PDB entry 5TEZ | X-ray diffraction, 1.70 A resolution | chains C and A of the 5 polymer chains in the assembly

# Chain C
Protein: Gly-ile-leu-gly-phe-val-phe-thr-leu
Chain sequence (9 residues; numbered 1 to 9; the number before each row is that of its first residue):
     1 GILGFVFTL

# Chain A
Protein: HLA class I histocompatibility antigen, A-2 alpha chain
From: Homo sapiens
UniProt: P01892 (1A02_HUMAN); residues 1-275 here correspond to UniProt positions 25-299 (UniProt number = residue number + 24)
Chain sequence (275 residues; row label = number of the first residue in the row):
     1 GSHSMRYFFT SVSRPGRGEP RFIAVGYVDD TQFVRFDSDA ASQRMEPRAP WIEQEGPEYW
    61 DGETRKVKAH SQTHRVDLGT LRGYYNQSEA GSHTVQRMYG CDVGSDWRFL RGYHQYAYDG
   121 KDYIALKEDL RSWTAADMAA QTTKHKWEAA HVAEQLRAYL EGTCVEWLRR YLENGKETLQ
   181 RTDAPKTHMT HHAVSDHEAT LRCWALSFYP AEITLTWQRD GEDQTQDTEL VETRPAGDGT
   241 FQKWAAVVVP SGQEQRYTCH VQHEGLPKPL TLRWE
Cystine bridges: Cys101-Cys164, Cys203-Cys259
Reported in the primary citation:
  - conformationally variable residues (side-chain flip): Gln155

# Chain C / chain A interface
Pairs across the interface (39; chain C residue first):
  Gly1(C) - Tyr7(A)  hydrogen bond (backbone-side chain)
  Gly1(C) - Glu63(A)
  Gly1(C) - Tyr159(A)
  Gly1(C) - Trp167(A)
  Gly1(C) - Tyr171(A)  hydrogen bond (backbone-side chain)
  Ile2(C) - Tyr7(A)  hydrophobic
  Ile2(C) - Glu63(A)  hydrogen bond (backbone-side chain)
  Ile2(C) - Lys66(A)  hydrogen bond (backbone-side chain)
  Ile2(C) - Val67(A)
  Ile2(C) - His70(A)
  Ile2(C) - Tyr99(A)
  Ile2(C) - Tyr159(A)
  Leu3(C) - Lys66(A)
  Leu3(C) - His70(A)
  Leu3(C) - Arg97(A)
  Leu3(C) - Tyr99(A)  hydrogen bond (backbone-side chain)
  Leu3(C) - Leu156(A)  hydrophobic
  Leu3(C) - Tyr159(A)  hydrophobic
  Gly4(C) - Lys66(A)
  Phe5(C) - Gln155(A)
  Phe5(C) - Leu156(A)  hydrophobic
  Val6(C) - His70(A)
  Val6(C) - Thr73(A)
  Phe7(C) - Thr73(A)
  Phe7(C) - Arg97(A)
  Phe7(C) - His114(A)
  Phe7(C) - Trp147(A)
  Phe7(C) - Val152(A)  hydrophobic
  Thr8(C) - Thr73(A)
  Thr8(C) - Asp77(A)
  Thr8(C) - Trp147(A)  hydrogen bond (backbone-side chain)
  Leu9(C) - Asp77(A)  hydrogen bond (backbone-side chain)
  Leu9(C) - Thr80(A)
  Leu9(C) - Leu81(A)  hydrophobic
  Leu9(C) - Tyr84(A)  hydrogen bond (backbone-side chain)
  Leu9(C) - Tyr123(A)  hydrophobic
  Leu9(C) - Thr143(A)  hydrogen bond (backbone-side chain)
  Leu9(C) - Lys146(A)  hydrogen bond (backbone-side chain)
  Leu9(C) - Trp147(A)  hydrophobic
Interface residues without a listed pair, chain A (30 interface residues in all): Met5, Phe9, Met45, Tyr59, Ala69, Val76, Tyr116

# Summary
9 residues of chain C and 30 residues of chain A are in contact; the contacts include 10 hydrogen bonds. Among
the polar pairs are Gly1(C)-Tyr7(A), Gly1(C)-Tyr171(A) and Ile2(C)-Glu63(A). The paper reports conformational
variability at Gln155(A).
Here chain C is Gly-ile-leu-gly-phe-val-phe-thr-leu and chain A is HLA class I histocompatibility antigen, A-2
alpha chain (Homo sapiens). Entry 5TEZ (TCR F50 recgonizing M1-HLA-A2) was determined by X-ray diffraction.
